5WNR - chains A and L of the 21 polymer chains in the assembly; structure by X-ray diffraction, 3.50 A resolution.

# Chain A
Molecule: 16S Ribosomal RNA rRNA
Source organism: Thermus thermophilus (strain HB8 / ATCC 27634 / DSM 579)
Sequence (1522 nucleotides; each row starts with the number of its first residue; note: 42 numbers in that range are skipped by the numbering (no residue carries them; nothing is unmodelled there); a row labelled like 190A-190L holds insertion residues (190A, then the next letters in order); numbering starts at 0):
     0 UUUGUUGGAG AGUUUGAUCC UGGCUCAGGG UGAACGCUGG CGGCGUGCCU AAGACAUGCA
    60 AGUCGUGCGG G
    73 CCGCGGGGUU UU
    88 ACUCCG
    95 UGGUC
   101 AGCGGCGGAC GGGUGAGUAA CGCGUGGGU
  129A G
   130 ACCUACCCGG AAGAGGGGGA CAACCCGGGG AAACUCGGGC UAAUCCCCCA UGUGGACCCG
   190 C
190A-190L CCCUUGGGGUGU
   191 GUCCAAAGGG CUUU
   216 GCCCGCUUCC GGAUGGGCCC GCGUCCCAUC AGCUAGUUGG UGGGGUAAUG GCCCACCAAG
   276 GCGACGACGG GUAGCCGGUC UGAGAGGAUG GCCGGCCACA GGGGCACUGA GACACGGGCC
   336 CCACUCCUAC GGGAGGCAGC AGUUAGGAAU CUUCCGCAAU GGGCGCAAGC CUGACGGAGC
   396 GACGCCGCUU GGAGGAAGAA GCCCUUCGGG GUGUAAACUC CUGAA
   442 CCCGGGACGA AACCCCCGAC GA
   474 GGGGACUGAC GGUACCGGG
   494 GUAAUAGCGC CGGCCAACUC CGUGCCAGCA GCCGCGGUAA UACGGAGGGC GCGAGCGUUA
   554 CCCGGAUUCA CUGGGCGUAA AGGGCGUGUA GGCGGCCUGG GGCGUCCCAU GUGAAAGACC
   614 ACGGCUCAAC CGUGGGGGAG CGUGGGAUAC GCUCAGGCUA GACGGUGGGA GAGGGUGGUG
   674 GAAUUCCCGG AGUAGCGGUG AAAUGCGCAG AUACCGGGAG GAACGCCGAU GGCGAAGGCA
   734 GCCACCUGGU CCACCCGUGA CGCUGAGGCG CGAAAGCGUG GGGAGCAAAC CGGAUUAGAU
   794 ACCCGGGUAG UCCACGCCCU AAACGAUGCG CGCUAGGUCU CUGGGUCU
   848 CCUGGGGGCC GAAGCUAACG CGUUAAGCGC GCCGCCUGGG GAGUACGGCC GCAAGGCUGA
   908 AACUCAAAGG AAUUGACGGG GGCCCGCACA AGCGGUGGAG CAUGUGGUUU AAUUCGAAGX
   968 AACGCGAAGA ACCUUACCAG GCCUUGACAU GCUAGG
 1003A G
  1004 AACCCGGGUG AAAGCCUGGG GUGCCCC
1030A-1030D GCGA
  1031 GGGGAGCCCU AGCACAGGUG CUGCAUGGCC GUCGUCAGCU CGUGCCGUGA GGUGUUGGGU
  1091 UAAGUCCCGC AACGAGCGCA ACCCCCGCCG UUAGUUGCCA GCGGUUCGGC CGGGCACUCU
  1151 AACGGGACUG CCCGCGAAA
  1171 GCGGGAGGAA GGAGGGGACG ACGUCUGGUC AGCAUGGCCC UUACGGCCUG GGCGACACAC
  1231 GUGCUACAAU GCCCACUACA AAGCGAUGCC ACCCGGCAAC GGGGAGCUAA UCGCAAAAAG
  1291 GUGGGCCCAG UUCGGAUUGG GGUCUGCAAC CCGACCCCAU GAAGCCGGAA UCGCUAGUAA
  1351 UCGCGGAUCA G
 1361A C
  1362 CAUGCCGCGG UGAAUACGUU CCCGGGCCUU GUACACACXG CCXGUXACGC CAUGGGAGCG
  1422 GGCUCUACCC GAAGUCGCCG GG
  1446 AGCCUACGGG
  1459 CAGGCGCCGA GGGUAGGGCC CGUGACUGGG GCGAAGUCGU AACAAGGUAG CUGUACCGGA
  1519 AGGUGCGGCU GGAUCCACUC CUUUCU
Disordered / not traced: 0-4, 1534-1538
Sequence notes: conflict C1534 (A132811 in 55771382), A1535 (C132812 in 55771382)
Modified / non-standard residues: PSU (pseudouridine-5'-monophosphate) at position 516, 7MG (7N-methyl-8-hydroguanosine-5'-monophosphate) at position 527, M2G (N2-dimethylguanosine-5'-monophosphate) at position 966, 5MC (5-methylcytidine-5'-monophosphate) at position 967, 2MG (2N-methylguanosine-5'-monophosphate) at position 1207, 5MC (5-methylcytidine-5'-monophosphate) at position 1400, 4OC (4n,o2'-methylcytidine-5'-monophosphate) at position 1402, 5MC (5-methylcytidine-5'-monophosphate) at position 1404, 5MC (5-methylcytidine-5'-monophosphate) at position 1407, UR3 (3-methyluridine-5'-monophoshate) at position 1498, MA6 (6N-dimethyladenosine-5'-monophoshate) at position 1518, MA6 (6N-dimethyladenosine-5'-monophoshate) at position 1519, PSU (pseudouridine-5'-monophosphate) at position 1540, PSU (pseudouridine-5'-monophosphate) at position 1541
Covalent attachments: covalent link U82-5MC_1400
Ion coordination: Mg2+ site 1 near U5 (its only coordinating residue here); Mg2+ site 2 near G21 (its only coordinating residue here); Mg2+ site 3: A59, U387; Mg2+ site 4: G61, U62; Mg2+ site 5: G70, U98; Mg2+ site 6 near A88 (its only coordinating residue here); Mg2+ site 7 near C89 (its only coordinating residue here); Mg2+ site 8 near G107 (its only coordinating residue here); Mg2+ site 9 near G117 (its only coordinating residue here); Mg2+ site 10: C121, G124, U125; Mg2+ site 11 near C175 (its only coordinating residue here); Mg2+ site 12 near U182 (its only coordinating residue here); 72 more Mg2+ sites not listed

# Chain L
Name: 30S ribosomal protein S12
Source organism: Thermus thermophilus (strain HB8 / ATCC 27634 / DSM 579)
UniProt: Q5SHN3 (RS12_THET8); residues 5-128 here correspond to UniProt positions 2-125 (UniProt number = residue number - 3)
Sequence (124 residues; each row starts with the number of its first residue):
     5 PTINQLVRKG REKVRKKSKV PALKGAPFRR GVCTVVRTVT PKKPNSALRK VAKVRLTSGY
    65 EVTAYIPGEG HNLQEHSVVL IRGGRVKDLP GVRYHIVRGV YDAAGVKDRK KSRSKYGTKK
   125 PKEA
Modified / non-standard residues: Asp92 ((3S)-3-(methylsulfanyl)-L-aspartic acid; 0TD)
UniProt features mapped onto this chain:
  - modified residue: Asp92 (3-methylthioaspartic acid)

# Chain A / chain L interface
Pairs across the interface - 124 pairs, chain A then chain L:
  U24(A) with Lys23(L), salt bridge to the phosphate
  A32(A) with Pro31(L), base contact
  A33(A) with Phe32(L), base contact
  C34(A) with Phe32(L), sugar contact; Val101(L), sugar contact; Val104(L), phosphate contact
  G35(A) with Val104(L), phosphate contact; Arg117(L), hydrogen bond to the sugar; Ser118(L), hydrogen bond to the sugar; Gly121(L), sugar contact
  C36(A) with Arg117(L), sugar contact; Thr122(L), sugar contact; Lys123(L), salt bridge to the phosphate; Lys124(L), hydrogen bond to the phosphate
  U37(A) with Lys123(L), salt bridge to the phosphate; Lys124(L), hydrogen bond to the phosphate
  C241(A) with Arg19(L), hydrogen bond to the phosphate
  C242(A) with Arg19(L), salt bridge to the phosphate
  G302(A) with Lys17(L), salt bridge to the phosphate
  A303(A) with Lys17(L), phosphate contact
  G362(A) with Arg33(L), hydrogen bond to the phosphate; Arg34(L), salt bridge to the phosphate; Thr61(L), phosphate contact
  A363(A) with Ala30(L), base contact; Pro31(L), base contact; Phe32(L), base contact; Arg33(L), salt bridge to the phosphate; Arg34(L), salt bridge to the phosphate; Thr61(L), hydrogen bond to the phosphate; Leu84(L), sugar contact; Tyr105(L), hydrogen bond to the phosphate
  A364(A) with Tyr105(L), phosphate contact
  G500(A) with Lys124(L), salt bridge to the phosphate
  C501(A) with Arg117(L), salt bridge to the phosphate; Ser118(L), hydrogen bond to the phosphate; Lys124(L), salt bridge to the phosphate
  G502(A) with Lys115(L), phosphate contact; Ser116(L), phosphate contact; Arg117(L), hydrogen bond to the phosphate; Ser118(L), hydrogen bond to the phosphate; Lys119(L), phosphate contact
  C503(A) with Ser116(L), hydrogen bond to the phosphate; Lys119(L), salt bridge to the phosphate
  C504(A) with Lys115(L), base contact
  C518(A) with Ser50(L), base contact
  C519(A) with Ser50(L), hydrogen bond to the phosphate
  A520(A) with Ala51(L), phosphate contact; Leu52(L), hydrogen bond to the phosphate; Lys54(L), salt bridge to the phosphate; Glu73(L), hydrogen bond to the sugar
  G521(A) with Ala51(L), base contact; Arg53(L), base contact; Lys54(L), salt bridge to the phosphate; Gly72(L), sugar contact; Glu73(L), phosphate contact
  C522(A) with Asn49(L), base contact; Arg53(L), base contact; Tyr69(L), hydrogen bond to the phosphate; Pro71(L), phosphate contact; Gly72(L), hydrogen bond to the phosphate; Tyr120(L), sugar contact
  A523(A) with Arg53(L), base contact; Val90(L), base contact; Asp92(L), base contact; Tyr120(L), phosphate contact
  C526(A) with Lys91(L), salt bridge to the phosphate
  7MG_527(A) with Asn49(L), hydrogen bond to the base
  C528(A) with Asn49(L), hydrogen bond to the base
  G529(A) with Asn49(L), base contact; Ser50(L), hydrogen bond to the base
  G537(A) with Glu73(L), sugar contact; Arg113(L), salt bridge to the phosphate
  G538(A) with Arg113(L), salt bridge to the phosphate; Lys114(L), hydrogen bond to the phosphate; Lys115(L), hydrogen bond to the phosphate
  A539(A) with Lys114(L), salt bridge to the phosphate; Lys115(L), phosphate contact
  G541(A) with Lys115(L), base contact
  G550(A) with Lys119(L), sugar contact
  U551(A) with Arg86(L), hydrogen bond to the sugar; Lys119(L), sugar contact
  U552(A) with Pro31(L), hydrogen bond to the sugar; Phe32(L), base contact; Arg86(L), hydrogen bond to the sugar; Gly87(L), sugar contact
  A553(A) with Val24(L), phosphate contact; Gly29(L), hydrogen bond to the sugar; Pro31(L), sugar contact
  C554(A) with Ser22(L), hydrogen bond to the phosphate
  C555(A) with Lys20(L), salt bridge to the phosphate
  C556(A) with Lys20(L), phosphate contact
  C562(A) with Arg15(L), phosphate contact; Glu16(L), hydrogen bond to the sugar; Lys17(L), sugar contact; Val18(L), base contact
  A563(A) with Arg15(L), base contact
  C564(A) with Leu10(L), phosphate contact; Arg15(L), salt bridge to the phosphate
  G567(A) with Pro5(L), base contact; Arg15(L), hydrogen bond to the base
  G568(A) with Pro5(L), base contact
  G585(A) with Asn8(L), sugar contact
  C879(A) with Asn8(L), phosphate contact
  C880(A) with Thr6(L), hydrogen bond to the phosphate; Asn8(L), hydrogen bond to the phosphate; Gln9(L), phosphate contact; Arg12(L), salt bridge to the phosphate
  G881(A) with Gln9(L), hydrogen bond to the phosphate; Arg12(L), salt bridge to the phosphate; Lys13(L), salt bridge to the phosphate
  C882(A) with Lys13(L), salt bridge to the phosphate
  C883(A) with Arg15(L), base contact
  U884(A) with Arg15(L), base contact
  A909(A) with Lys21(L), phosphate contact
  C910(A) with Arg97(L), salt bridge to the phosphate
  U911(A) with Arg97(L), salt bridge to the phosphate
  C912(A) with Lys46(L), phosphate contact; Pro94(L), phosphate contact
  A913(A) with Lys47(L), salt bridge to the phosphate; Lys91(L), salt bridge to the phosphate
  C1490(A) with Lys46(L), phosphate contact
  G1491(A) with Lys46(L), salt bridge to the phosphate; Lys47(L), phosphate contact
  A1492(A) with Lys47(L), phosphate contact
Also at the interface, not in a pair above, chain A (63 interface residues in all): C525, C549, C1412
Also at the interface, not in a pair above, chain L (66 interface residues in all): Pro48, Lys57, Gly88, Arg89, Gly95, Arg102, Gly103

# Overview
63 residues of chain A face 66 of chain L across their interface, with 32 hydrogen bonds and 29 salt bridges.
Among the polar pairs are 7MG_527(A)-Asn49(L), C528(A)-Asn49(L) and G529(A)-Ser50(L). The Mg2+ site 3 is built
by A59(A) and U387(A).
Chain A is 16S Ribosomal RNA rRNA and chain L is 30S ribosomal protein S12, both from Thermus thermophilus
(strain HB8 / ATCC 27634 / DSM 579); the structure, Crystal Structure of 30S ribosomal subunit from Thermus
thermophilus, was determined by X-ray diffraction together with 5WNP, 5WNQ, 5WNS, 5WNT, 5WNU and 5WNV from the
same study.
